8UCK - chains b and i of the 10 polymer chains in the assembly; structure by electron microscopy, 3.26 A resolution.

Chain b:
Protein: Cytochrome c oxidase subunit 2
Organism: Komagataella pastoris
Chain sequence (236 residues; row label = number of the first residue in the row):
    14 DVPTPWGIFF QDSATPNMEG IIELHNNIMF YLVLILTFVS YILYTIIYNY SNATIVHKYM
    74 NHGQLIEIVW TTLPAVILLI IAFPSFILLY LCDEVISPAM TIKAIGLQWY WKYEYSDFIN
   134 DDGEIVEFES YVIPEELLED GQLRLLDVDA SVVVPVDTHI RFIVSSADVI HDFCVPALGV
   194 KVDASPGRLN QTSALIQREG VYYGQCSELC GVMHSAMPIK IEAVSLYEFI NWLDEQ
Bound ions: dinuclear copper ion: Cys219, Cys223, Met230
Residues lining bound ligands:
  - heme a (HEA): Ile48, Val52, Pro87, Leu91
  - phosphatidylethanolamine (PTY): Phe51, Ile55, Tyr72, Met73, Gly76, Leu78, Ile79, Trp83

Chain i:
Protein: Cytochrome c oxidase subunit 9
Organism: Komagataella pastoris
Reference sequence: A0A1G4KPQ9 (A0A1G4KPQ9_KOMPC); residue numbers follow UniProt; this construct covers 5-60
Chain sequence (56 residues; numbered 5 to 60; the number before each row is that of its first residue):
     5 SLTRIQGSVK RRILTDISVG LTLGFGFASY WWWGVHKPTV AHRENYYIEL AKKKKA
Residues lining bound ligands: phosphatidylethanolamine (PTY): Lys14, Ile17, Leu18, Ile21

How chain b and chain i interact:
Residue-residue contacts - 22 pairs, chain b then chain i:
  Ser26(b) with Tyr51(i)
  Glu32(b) with Arg47(i), salt bridge
  Asn39(b) with Trp35(i); Trp36(i); His40(i), hydrogen bond
  Asn40(b) with Trp36(i)
  Met42(b) with Trp35(i)
  Phe43(b) with Ala32(i)
  Val46(b) with Phe31(i)
  Leu47(b) with Gly28(i); Phe29(i)
  Thr50(b) with Gly28(i)
  Phe51(b) with Gly24(i); Leu25(i), hydrophobic
  Tyr54(b) with Asp20(i); Val23(i); Gly24(i)
  Thr58(b) with Asp20(i)
  Tyr63(b) with Arg16(i)
  His70(b) with Val13(i)
  Gln210(b) with Tyr51(i), hydrogen bond
  Arg211(b) with Tyr51(i)
Also at the interface, not in a pair above, chain b (18 interface residues in all): Glu36, Met73
Also at the interface, not in a pair above, chain i (20 interface residues in all): Ile21, Leu27, Ser33, Tyr50, Leu54

In short:
18 residues of chain b face 20 of chain i across their interface, with 2 hydrogen bonds and 1 salt bridge.
Polar pairs include Glu32(b)-Arg47(i), Asn39(b)-His40(i) and Gln210(b)-Tyr51(i). Phosphatidylethanolamine is
bound between chain b and chain i. Ligands of chain b: heme a.
Chain b is Cytochrome c oxidase subunit 2 and chain i is Cytochrome c oxidase subunit 9, both from
Komagataella pastoris; the structure, Komagataella pastoris Cytochrome c oxidase (9 subunits) in complex with
human VMAT2, was determined by electron microscopy.
